PDB entry 6HQG | X-ray diffraction, 2.90 A resolution | chain A

== Chain A ==
Protein: Cytochrome P450
From: Phenylobacterium zucineum (strain HLK1)
UniProtKB: B4RGA3 (B4RGA3_PHEZH); residue numbers follow UniProt; this construct covers 1-425
Chain sequence (425 residues; each row starts with the number of its first residue):
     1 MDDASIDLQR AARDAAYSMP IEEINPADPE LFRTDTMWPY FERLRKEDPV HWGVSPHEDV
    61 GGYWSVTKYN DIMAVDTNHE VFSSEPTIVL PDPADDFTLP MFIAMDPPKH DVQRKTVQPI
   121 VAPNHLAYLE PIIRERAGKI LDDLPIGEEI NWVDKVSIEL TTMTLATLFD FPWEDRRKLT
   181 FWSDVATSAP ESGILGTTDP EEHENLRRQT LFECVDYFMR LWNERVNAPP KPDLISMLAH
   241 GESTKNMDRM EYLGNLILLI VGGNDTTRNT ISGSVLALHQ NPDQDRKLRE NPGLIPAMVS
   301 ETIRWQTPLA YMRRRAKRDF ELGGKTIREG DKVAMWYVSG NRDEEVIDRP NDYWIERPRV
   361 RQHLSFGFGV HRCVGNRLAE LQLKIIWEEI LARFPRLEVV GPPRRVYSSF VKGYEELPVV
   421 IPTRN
Not modelled in the structure: 1-6, 174-204, 225-249
Metal / ion sites: heme Fe near Cys373 (its only coordinating residue here)
Ligand contacts: heme (HEM): Asp76, Phe102, Ile103, His110, Arg114, Leu168, Leu258, Leu259, Gly262, Gly263, Thr266, Thr267, Thr270, Ile303, Pro308, Leu309, Met312, Arg314, Met335, Tyr337, Ser365, Phe366, Gly367, Phe368, Val370, His371, Arg372, Cys373, Val374, Gly375, Leu378, Ala379

== Overview ==
Ligands of chain A: heme.
Chain A is Cytochrome P450 (Phenylobacterium zucineum (strain HLK1)); the structure, Cytochrome P450-153 from
Phenylobacterium zucineum, was determined by X-ray diffraction (same publication as 6HQW).
